8EL6 - chains B and F of the 6 polymer chains in the assembly; structure by X-ray diffraction, 1.95 A resolution.

# Chain B
Protein: Phycoerythrin550 beta subunit
Source organism: Hemiselmis andersenii
Reference sequence: U5T8W0 (U5T8W0_HEMAN); residue numbers follow UniProt; this construct covers 1-177
Amino-acid sequence (177 residues; numbered 1 to 177; the number before each row is that of its first residue):
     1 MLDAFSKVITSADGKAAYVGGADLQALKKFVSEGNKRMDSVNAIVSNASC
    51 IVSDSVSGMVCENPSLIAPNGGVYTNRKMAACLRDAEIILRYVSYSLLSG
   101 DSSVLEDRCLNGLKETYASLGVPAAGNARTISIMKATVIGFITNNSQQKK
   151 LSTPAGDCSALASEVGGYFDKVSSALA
Not modelled in the structure: 1-15
Sequence notes: conflict Val172 (Glu in U5T8W0)
Swiss-Prot annotation at these positions:
  - binding site ((2R,3E)-phycoerythrobilin): Tyr18, Lys28, Asn35, Asp39, Cys82, Arg84, Asp85, Asn144, Pro154, Gly156, Cys158
  - binding site (15,16-dihydrobiliverdin): Cys50, Asp54, Cys61, Arg129, Gln148, Lys149
Covalent attachments: DiCys-(15,16)-Dihydrobiliverdin (AX9) linked to Cys50, Cys61; phycoerythrobilin (PEB) linked to Cys82, Cys158
Small-molecule neighbours:
  - DiCys-(15,16)-Dihydrobiliverdin (AX9): Asn47, Ile51, Asp54, Ser57, Gly58, Glu62, Arg129, Ser132, Ile133, Ala136, Thr137, Gly140, Phe141, Asn145, Ser146, Gln147, Gln148, Lys149
  - phycoerythrobilin (PEB), molecule 1: Leu24, Lys28, Ser32, Asn35, Lys36, Met38, Asp39, Ser40, Phe141, Ile142, Asn144, Leu151, Thr153, Pro154, Ala155, Gly156, Asp157
  - phycoerythrobilin (PEB), molecule 2: Val56, Met59, Leu66, Gly72, Val73, Arg77, Lys78, Ala81, Arg84, Asp85, Ile88, Tyr92, Arg108, Cys109, Leu113, Thr116, Tyr117, Leu120, Val122, Pro123, Gly126, Asn127, Thr130
  - phycoerythrobilin (PEB), molecule 3: Asn76, Arg77, Ala80

# Chain F
Protein: Phycoerythrin alpha-1 subunit
Source organism: Hemiselmis andersenii
Reference sequence: U5TBU5 (PHEA1_HEMAN); residues 1-67 here correspond to UniProt positions 48-114 (UniProt number = residue number + 47)
Amino-acid sequence (67 residues; row label = number of the first residue in the row):
     1 AMKKDSKAPCVEVFDERDGCKAAGTQKASGDDGFCVKVSMKAIGFNAAEA
    51 ASVTKNYGIKRFGAKSV
Not modelled in the structure: 65-67
Modified positions: Lys4 (5-hydroxylysine; LYZ)
Swiss-Prot annotation at these positions:
  - binding site ((2R,3E)-phycoerythrobilin): Asp5, Ser6, Glu16, Arg17, Cys20, Thr25, Lys27, Ala28, Lys37
Covalent attachments: phycoerythrobilin (PEB) linked to Cys20
Small-molecule neighbours:
  - DiCys-(15,16)-Dihydrobiliverdin (AX9): Tyr57, Gly58, Ile59, Lys60, Arg61, Phe62, Gly63, Ala64
  - phycoerythrobilin (PEB), molecule 1: Met2, Lys4, Asp5, Ser6, Lys7
  - phycoerythrobilin (PEB), molecule 2: Val13, Phe14, Asp15, Arg17, Phe34, Cys35, Val36
  - phycoerythrobilin (PEB), molecule 3: Phe14, Glu16, Asp18, Lys21, Ala22, Thr25, Gln26, Lys27, Ala28, Ser29, Gly30, Gly33, Phe34, Cys35, Lys37
  - phycoerythrobilin (PEB), molecule 4: Phe45, Asn46, Ala47

# Interface between chain B and chain F
Pairs across the interface (12):
  Asn76(B) with Asp18(F)
  Arg77(B) with Cys20(F)
  Gln147(B) with Ile59(F)
  Gln148(B) with Ile59(F); Arg61(F)
  Lys149(B) with Ser52(F), hydrogen bond; Asn56(F)
  Lys150(B) with Lys55(F); Asn56(F), hydrogen bond (backbone-side chain)
  Leu151(B) with Lys55(F), hydrogen bond (backbone-side chain)
  Ser152(B) with Ala51(F); Lys55(F)

# Summary
The chain B/chain F interface involves 8 residues from each chain; the contacts include 3 hydrogen bonds.
Among the polar pairs are Lys149(B)-Ser52(F), Lys150(B)-Asn56(F) and Leu151(B)-Lys55(F). One phycoerythrobilin
molecule is bound between chain B and chain F.
Here chain B is Phycoerythrin550 beta subunit and chain F is Phycoerythrin alpha-1 subunit, both from
Hemiselmis andersenii. Entry 8EL6 (Light harvesting phycobiliprotein HaPE555 from the cryptophyte Hemiselmis
andersenii CCMP644 with an altered helix hA/hY conformation) was determined by X-ray diffraction, deposited
together with 7SSF, 7SUT, 8EL3, 8EL4 and 8EL5.
